Entry 131L (X-ray diffraction, 1.70 A resolution); this record covers chain A.

[Chain A]
Molecule: T4 lysozyme
Source organism: Enterobacteria phage T4
Notes: EC 3.2.1.17
UniProtKB: P00720 (LYCV_BPT4); residues 1-164 here = UniProt positions 1-164
Chain sequence (164 residues; each row starts with the number of its first residue):
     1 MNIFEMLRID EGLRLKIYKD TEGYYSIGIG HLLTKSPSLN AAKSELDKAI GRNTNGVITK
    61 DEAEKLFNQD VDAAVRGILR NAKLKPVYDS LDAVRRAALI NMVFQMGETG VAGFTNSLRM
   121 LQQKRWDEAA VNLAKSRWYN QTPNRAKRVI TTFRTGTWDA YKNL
Disordered / not traced: 163-164
Construct notes: conflict Ser-26 (Thr in P00720), Thr-54 (Cys in P00720), Ala-97 (Cys in P00720)
Curated features (UniProtKB/Swiss-Prot):
  - active site (Proton donor/acceptor): Glu-11, Asp-20
  - binding site (substrate): Leu-32, Phe-104, Ser-117, Asn-132
  - mutagenesis: Glu-11 (E11A/F/H/M/N: Complete loss of enzymatic activity; E11N: Loss of 84% of enzymatic activity; E11Q: Complete loss of activity), Asp-20 (D20A/N/S/T: Complete loss of enzymatic activity; D20C: Nearly no effet on specific enzymatic activity; D20E/Q: Loss of 99% of enzymatic activity), Gly-30 (G30A: Almost complete loss of enzymatic activity; G30F: Almost complete loss of enzymatic activity. The enzyme is destabilized by 1.5 kcal/mol), Ser-117 (S117F: 10-fold decrease in enzymatic activity; S117I: 500-fold decrease in enzymatic activity; S117V: 50-fold decrease in enzymatic activity), Asn-132 (N132I: 5-fold decrease in enzymatic activity; N132M/F: 2-fold decrease in enzymatic activity)

[Summary]
UniProt lists active-site residues Glu-11 and Asp-20, 4 substrate-binding residues and 5 mutagenesis sites.
Chain A is T4 lysozyme (Enterobacteria phage T4); the structure, Structures of randomly generated mutants of
T4 lysozyme show that protein stability can be enhanced by ..., was determined by X-ray diffraction together
with 129L and 130L from the same study.
